PDB entry 5UW7 | X-ray diffraction, 2.37 A resolution | chains A and C

Chain A:
Molecule: Peptide cyclase 1
From: Vaccaria hispanica
UniProt: R4P353 (R4P353_9CARY); residue numbers follow UniProt; this construct covers 1-724
Chain sequence (750 residues; each row starts with the number of its first residue; numbers below 1 keep their minus sign (Met-25 is residue -25)):
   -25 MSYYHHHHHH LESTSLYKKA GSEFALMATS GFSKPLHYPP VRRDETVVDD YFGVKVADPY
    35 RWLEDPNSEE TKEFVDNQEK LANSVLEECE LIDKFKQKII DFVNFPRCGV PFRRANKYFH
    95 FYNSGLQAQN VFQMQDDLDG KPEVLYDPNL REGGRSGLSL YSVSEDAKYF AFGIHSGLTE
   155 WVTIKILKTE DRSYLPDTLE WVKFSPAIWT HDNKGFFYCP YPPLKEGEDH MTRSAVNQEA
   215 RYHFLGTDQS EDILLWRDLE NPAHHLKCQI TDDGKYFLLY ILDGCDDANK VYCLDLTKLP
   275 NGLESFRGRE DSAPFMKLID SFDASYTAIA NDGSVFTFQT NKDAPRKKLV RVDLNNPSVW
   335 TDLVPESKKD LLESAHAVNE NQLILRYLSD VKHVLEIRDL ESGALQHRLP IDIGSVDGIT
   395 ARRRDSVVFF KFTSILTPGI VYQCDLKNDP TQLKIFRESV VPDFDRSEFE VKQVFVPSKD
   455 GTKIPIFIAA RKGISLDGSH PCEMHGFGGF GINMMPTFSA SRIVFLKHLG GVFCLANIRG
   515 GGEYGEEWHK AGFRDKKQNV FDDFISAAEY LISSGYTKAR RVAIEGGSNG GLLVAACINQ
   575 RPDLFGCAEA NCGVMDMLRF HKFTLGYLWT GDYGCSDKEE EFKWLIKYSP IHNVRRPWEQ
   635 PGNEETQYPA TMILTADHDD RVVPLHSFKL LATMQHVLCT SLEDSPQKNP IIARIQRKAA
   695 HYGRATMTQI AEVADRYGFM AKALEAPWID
Not modelled in the structure: -25 to 11, 21-32, 113-116, 129, 152-155, 198-210, 281-286, 693-698, 724
Sequence notes: initiating methionine (-25); expression tag (-24 to 0); conflict Phe481 (Tyr in R4P353)
Bound ions: Mg2+ near Ser299 (its only coordinating residue here)
What the authors report for this chain:
  - mutagenesis - S493A: unchanged catalytic activity
  - mutagenesis - N97A: decreased catalytic activity
  - mutagenesis - S562A, H695A: abolished catalytic activity
  - mutagenesis - H695A: increased catalytic activity on 20 mM imidazole

Chain C:
Molecule: Presegetalin A1
UniProt: F6LNL5 (F6LNL5_9CARY); numbering as in UniProt (aligned over 14-32)
Chain sequence (19 residues; each row starts with the number of its first residue):
    14 GVPVWAFQAK DVENASAPV
Not modelled in the structure: 14-26

How chain A and chain C interact:
Residue-residue contacts (24; chain A residue first):
  Val77(A) with Ala30(C), hydrophobic
  Arg81(A) with Ser29(C), hydrogen bond (side chain-backbone); Ala30(C); Pro31(C)
  Phe95(A) with Asn27(C)
  Asn97(A) with Ser29(C), hydrogen bond (side chain-backbone)
  Ala102(A) with Ser29(C), hydrogen bond (backbone-side chain)
  Gln103(A) with Ser29(C)
  Asn104(A) with Asn27(C), hydrogen bond; Ala28(C), hydrogen bond (side chain-backbone); Ser29(C)
  Leu132(A) with Asn27(C), hydrogen bond (backbone-side chain)
  Phe492(A) with Pro31(C)
  Ser493(A) with Pro31(C); Val32(C), hydrogen bond (side chain-backbone)
  Ala494(A) with Pro31(C), hydrogen bond (backbone-backbone); Val32(C), hydrogen bond (backbone-backbone)
  Ser495(A) with Val32(C), hydrogen bond (side chain-backbone)
  Ala699(A) with Ser29(C)
  Thr700(A) with Ser29(C), hydrogen bond; Ala30(C)
  Gln703(A) with Val32(C)
  Ile704(A) with Val32(C), hydrophobic
  Val707(A) with Val32(C), hydrophobic
Other interface residues (no listed pair), chain A (21 interface residues in all): Ile73, Phe79, Gln101, Tyr135

Overview:
The interface between chain A and chain C involves 21 residues on one side and 6 on the other, with 11
hydrogen bonds. Polar pairs include Arg81(A)-Ser29(C), Asn97(A)-Ser29(C) and Ala102(A)-Ser29(C). From the
paper: S562A and H695A of chain A abolish catalytic activity; N97A of chain A reduces catalytic activity.
Here chain A is Peptide cyclase 1 (Vaccaria hispanica) and chain C is Presegetalin A1. Entry 5UW7 (PCY1 Y481F
Variant in Complex with Follower Peptide) was determined by X-ray diffraction together with 5UW3, 5UW5, 5UW6
and 5UZW from the same study.
